PDB entry 3GGJ | X-ray diffraction, 2.60 A resolution | chains A and B

Chain A (and B):
Name: Hypoxanthine-guanine phosphoribosyltransferase
Organism: Homo sapiens
Notes: EC 2.4.2.8; chain B of this document is another copy of the same molecule, construct and numbering; everything in this record applies to it too
Reference sequence: P00492 (HPRT_HUMAN); residues 1-217 here correspond to UniProt positions 2-218 (UniProt number = residue number + 1)
Chain sequence (217 residues; row label = number of the first residue in the row):
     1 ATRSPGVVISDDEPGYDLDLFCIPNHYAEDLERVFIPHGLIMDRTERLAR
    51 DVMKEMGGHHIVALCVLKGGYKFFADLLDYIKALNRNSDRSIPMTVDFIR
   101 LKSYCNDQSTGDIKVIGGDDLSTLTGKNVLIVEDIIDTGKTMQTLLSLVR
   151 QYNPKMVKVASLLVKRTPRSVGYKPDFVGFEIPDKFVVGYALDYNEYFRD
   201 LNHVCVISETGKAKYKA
Unresolved in the structure: 1-3 (chain B: 1-2, 59, 107, 110, 117)
Curated features (UniProtKB/Swiss-Prot):
  - active site: Asp137 (Proton acceptor)
  - binding site (GMP): Lys68, Glu133 to Thr141, Lys165, Lys185 to Val187, Asp193
  - binding site (Mg(2+)): Asp193
  - modified residue: Ala1 (N-acetylalanine), Lys102 (N6-acetyllysine), Thr141 (Phosphothreonine)
  - cross-link: Lys114 (Glycyl lysine isopeptide (Lys-Gly) (interchain with G-Cter in SUMO1))

How chain A and chain B interact:
Residue-residue contacts (36):
  Val7(A) - Tyr16(B)  hydrophobic
  Tyr16(A) - Val7(B)  hydrophobic
  Tyr16(A) - Tyr16(B)  hydrogen bond
  Asp19(A) - Arg47(B)  hydrogen bond (backbone-side chain)
  Leu20(A) - Gly6(B)
  Leu20(A) - Val7(B)  hydrophobic
  Leu20(A) - Arg44(B)  hydrogen bond (backbone-side chain)
  Leu20(A) - Arg47(B)
  Phe21(A) - Leu40(B)  hydrophobic
  Phe21(A) - Asp43(B)
  Phe21(A) - Arg44(B)
  Phe21(A) - Arg47(B)  hydrogen bond (backbone-side chain)
  Phe21(A) - Arg50(B)
  Cys22(A) - Glu46(B)
  Cys22(A) - Arg47(B)
  Ile23(A) - Arg50(B)
  Pro37(A) - Leu40(B)  hydrophobic
  Pro37(A) - Asp43(B)
  His38(A) - Asp43(B)  hydrogen bond (backbone-side chain)
  Gly39(A) - Gly39(B)
  Gly39(A) - Leu40(B)
  Gly39(A) - Asp43(B)  hydrogen bond (backbone-side chain)
  Leu40(A) - Phe21(B)  hydrophobic
  Leu40(A) - Pro37(B)  hydrophobic
  Asp43(A) - Phe21(B)
  Asp43(A) - Pro37(B)
  Asp43(A) - His38(B)  hydrogen bond (side chain-backbone)
  Asp43(A) - Gly39(B)  hydrogen bond (side chain-backbone)
  Asp43(A) - His203(B)  salt bridge
  Arg44(A) - Leu20(B)  hydrogen bond (side chain-backbone)
  Arg44(A) - Phe21(B)
  Arg47(A) - Asp19(B)  hydrogen bond (side chain-backbone)
  Arg47(A) - Leu20(B)
  Arg47(A) - Phe21(B)  hydrogen bond (side chain-backbone)
  Arg47(A) - Cys22(B)
  His203(A) - Asp43(B)  salt bridge
Interface residues without a listed pair, chain A (18 interface residues in all): Ser4, Gly6, Glu46
Interface residues without a listed pair, chain B (18 interface residues in all): Leu18

Summary:
Chain A and chain B each contribute 18 residues to their interface; the contacts include 11 hydrogen bonds and
2 salt bridges. Polar contacts include Asp43(A)-His203(B), Tyr16(A)-Tyr16(B) and Asp19(A)-Arg47(B). From
UniProt: active-site residue Asp137(A), 15 GMP-binding residues and Mg2+-binding residue Asp193(A) on chain A.
Chain A and chain B are both Hypoxanthine-guanine phosphoribosyltransferase (Homo sapiens); the structure,
Human hypoxanthine-guanine phosphoribosyltransferase in complex with 9-(2-phosphonoethoxyethyl)guanine, was
determined by X-ray diffraction, deposited together with 3GEP and 3GGC.
